PDB entry 3RHZ | X-ray diffraction, 1.90 A resolution | chains A and B

Chain A (and B):
Molecule: Nucleotide sugar synthetase-like protein
From: Streptococcus parasanguinis
Notes: chain B of this document is another copy of the same molecule, construct and numbering; everything in this record applies to it too
UniProt: B5A7L9 (B5A7L9_STRPA); numbering as in UniProt (aligned over 1-329)
Amino-acid sequence (339 residues; numbered -9 to 329; the number before each row is that of its first residue; numbers below 1 keep their minus sign (Ser-9 is residue -9)):
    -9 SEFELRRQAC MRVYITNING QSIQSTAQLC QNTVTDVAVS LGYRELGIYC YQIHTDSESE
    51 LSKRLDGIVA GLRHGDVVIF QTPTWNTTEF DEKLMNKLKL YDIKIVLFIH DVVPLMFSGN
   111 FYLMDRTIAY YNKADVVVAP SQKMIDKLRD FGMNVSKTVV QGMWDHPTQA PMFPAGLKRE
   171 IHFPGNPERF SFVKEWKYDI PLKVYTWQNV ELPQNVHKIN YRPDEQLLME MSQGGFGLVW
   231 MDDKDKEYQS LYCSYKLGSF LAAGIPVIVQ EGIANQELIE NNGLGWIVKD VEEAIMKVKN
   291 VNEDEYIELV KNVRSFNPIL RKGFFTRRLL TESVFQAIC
Unresolved in the structure: -9 to -1 (chain B: -9 to -1, 107-109, 166)
Construct notes: expression tag (-9 to 0)
Residues lining bound ligands: UDP (uridine-5'-diphosphate): Thr16, His156, Pro174, Gly175, Arg179, Phe180, Tyr195, Asn210, Tyr211, Arg212, Pro213, Asp214, Leu217, Tyr242, Cys243, Ser244, Tyr245, Lys246, Ser249
Swiss-Prot annotation at these positions:
  - region: Met106 to Phe111 (Substrate protein-binding loop)
  - binding site (UDP): Thr16, Arg179, Tyr211 to Asp214, Ser244 to Ser249

Chain A / chain B interface:
Residue-residue contacts - 36 pairs, chain A then chain B:
  Cys0(A) - Lys312(B)  hydrogen bond
  Met1(A) - Lys312(B)
  Met1(A) - Phe314(B)  hydrophobic
  Leu31(A) - Leu31(B)  hydrophobic
  Leu31(A) - Arg317(B)  hydrogen bond (backbone-side chain)
  Tyr33(A) - Phe314(B)
  Asn272(A) - Cys329(B)
  Ser305(A) - Ile328(B)
  Phe306(A) - Ile328(B)
  Pro308(A) - Met1(B)
  Ile309(A) - Phe325(B)  hydrophobic
  Ile309(A) - Cys329(B)  hydrophobic
  Lys312(A) - Cys0(B)  hydrogen bond
  Lys312(A) - Met1(B)
  Phe314(A) - Met1(B)  hydrophobic
  Phe314(A) - Tyr33(B)
  Phe314(A) - Val324(B)  hydrophobic
  Phe315(A) - Phe325(B)  hydrophobic
  Arg317(A) - Leu31(B)  hydrogen bond (side chain-backbone)
  Arg317(A) - Thr321(B)
  Arg318(A) - Thr321(B)
  Arg318(A) - Glu322(B)  salt bridge
  Arg318(A) - Phe325(B)
  Thr321(A) - Phe314(B)
  Thr321(A) - Arg317(B)
  Thr321(A) - Arg318(B)
  Glu322(A) - Arg318(B)  salt bridge
  Val324(A) - Phe314(B)  hydrophobic
  Phe325(A) - Ile309(B)
  Phe325(A) - Phe315(B)  hydrophobic
  Phe325(A) - Arg318(B)
  Ile328(A) - Ser305(B)
  Ile328(A) - Phe306(B)
  Ile328(A) - Ile309(B)  hydrophobic
  Cys329(A) - Asn272(B)
  Cys329(A) - Ile309(B)
Interface residues without a listed pair, chain A (21 interface residues in all): Ser30
Interface residues without a listed pair, chain B (23 interface residues in all): Val3, Ser30, Pro308, Gln326

Summary:
21 residues of chain A face 23 of chain B across their interface; the contacts include 4 hydrogen bonds and 2
salt bridges. Polar contacts include Arg318(A)-Glu322(B), Cys0(A)-Lys312(B) and Leu31(A)-Arg317(B). Ligands of
chain A: UDP. Curated annotation (UniProt) lists 12 UDP-binding residues on chain A.
Chain A and chain B are both Nucleotide sugar synthetase-like protein (Streptococcus parasanguinis); the
structure, Structure and functional analysis of a new subfamily of glycosyltransferases required for
glycosylation of serine-rich streptococcal ..., was determined by X-ray diffraction (same publication as
3QKW).
